PDB entry 5H2V | X-ray diffraction, 2.80 A resolution | chains A and B

Chain A:
Molecule: Importin subunit beta-3
From: Saccharomyces cerevisiae (strain ATCC 204508 / S288c)
Reference sequence: P32337 (IMB3_YEAST); numbering as in UniProt; present here: 1-79, 91-1089
Sequence (1078 residues; numbered 1 to 1089; 11 numbers in that range are skipped by the numbering (no residue carries them; nothing is unmodelled there); the number before each row is that of its first residue):
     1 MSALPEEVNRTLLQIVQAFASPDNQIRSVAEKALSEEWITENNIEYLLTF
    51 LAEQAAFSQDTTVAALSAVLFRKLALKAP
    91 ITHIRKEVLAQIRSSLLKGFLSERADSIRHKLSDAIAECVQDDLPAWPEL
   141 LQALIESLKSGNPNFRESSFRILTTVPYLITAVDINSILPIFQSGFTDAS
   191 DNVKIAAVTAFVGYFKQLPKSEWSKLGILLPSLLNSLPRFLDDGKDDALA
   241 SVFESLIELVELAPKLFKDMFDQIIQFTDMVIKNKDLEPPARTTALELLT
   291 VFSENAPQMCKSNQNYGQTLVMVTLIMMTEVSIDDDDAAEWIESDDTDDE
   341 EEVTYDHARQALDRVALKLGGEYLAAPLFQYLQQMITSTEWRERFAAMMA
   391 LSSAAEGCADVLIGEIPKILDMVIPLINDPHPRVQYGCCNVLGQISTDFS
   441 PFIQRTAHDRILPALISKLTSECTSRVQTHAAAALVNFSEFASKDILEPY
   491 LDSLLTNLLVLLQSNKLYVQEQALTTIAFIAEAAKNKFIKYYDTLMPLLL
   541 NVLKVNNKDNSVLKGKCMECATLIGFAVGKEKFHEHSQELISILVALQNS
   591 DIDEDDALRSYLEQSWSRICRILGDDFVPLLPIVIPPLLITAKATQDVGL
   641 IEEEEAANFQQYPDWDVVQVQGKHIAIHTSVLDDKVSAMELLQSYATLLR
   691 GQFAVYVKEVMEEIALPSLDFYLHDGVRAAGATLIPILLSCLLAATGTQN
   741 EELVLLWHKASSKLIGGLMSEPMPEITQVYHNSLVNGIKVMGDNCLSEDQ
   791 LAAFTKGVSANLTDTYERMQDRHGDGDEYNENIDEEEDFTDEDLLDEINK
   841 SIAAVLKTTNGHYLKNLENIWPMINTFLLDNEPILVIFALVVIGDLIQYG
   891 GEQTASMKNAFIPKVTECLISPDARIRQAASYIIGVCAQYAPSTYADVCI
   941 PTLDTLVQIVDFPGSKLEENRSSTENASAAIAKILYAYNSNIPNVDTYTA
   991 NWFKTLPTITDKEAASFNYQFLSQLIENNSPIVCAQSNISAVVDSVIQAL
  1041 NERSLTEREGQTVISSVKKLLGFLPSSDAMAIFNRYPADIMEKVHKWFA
Not modelled in the structure: 1-2, 22-23, 546-549, 591-595, 659-662, 736-739, 812-816, 822-827, 952-953, 979-985, 1018-1020, 1046-1048, 1065-1067, 1089
UniProt features mapped onto this chain:
  - modified residue: Ser2 (N-acetylserine), Thr830 (Phosphothreonine)

Chain B:
Molecule: Ubiquitin-like-specific protease 1
From: Saccharomyces cerevisiae (strain ATCC 204508 / S288c)
Notes: EC 3.4.22.68
Reference sequence: Q02724 (ULP1_YEAST); residues 1-150 here = UniProt positions 1-150
Sequence (150 residues; row label = number of the first residue in the row):
     1 MSVEVDKHRNTLQYHKKNPYSPLFSPISTYRCYPRVLNNPSESRRSASFS
    51 GIYKKRTNTSRFNYLNDRRVLSMEESMKDGSDRASKAGFIGGIRETLWNS
   101 GKYLWHTFVKNEPRNFDGSEVEASGNSDVESRSSGSRSSDVPYGLRENYS
Not modelled in the structure: 1-50, 56-150
UniProt features mapped onto this chain:
  - modified residue: Ser2 (N-acetylserine), Ser21 (Phosphoserine), Ser25 (Phosphoserine)
Reported in the primary citation:
  - mutagenesis - V5A/K7A: unchanged binding to Importin subunit beta-3 (chain A)

How chain A and chain B interact:
Contacting residue pairs - 16 pairs, chain A then chain B:
  Gln350(A) with Lys55(B)
  Asp353(A) with Lys54(B), salt bridge
  Ser392(A) with Lys54(B)
  Glu396(A) with Lys54(B), salt bridge
  Cys429(A) with Ile52(B)
  Asn430(A) with Ile52(B)
  Gly433(A) with Ile52(B)
  Gln434(A) with Ile52(B); Tyr53(B); Lys54(B)
  His470(A) with Ile52(B)
  Ala473(A) with Gly51(B)
  Ala474(A) with Ile52(B), hydrophobic
  Val476(A) with Gly51(B)
  Asn477(A) with Gly51(B); Ile52(B), hydrogen bond (side chain-backbone)
Interface residues without a listed pair, chain A (17 interface residues in all): Asp346, Arg349, Leu357, Ser393
The authors on this interface:
  - residue pairs: Asp353(A)-Lys54(B) (salt bridge), Glu396(A)-Lys54(B) (salt bridge), Cys429(A)-Ile52(B), Asn430(A)-Ile52(B), Gly433(A)-Ile52(B), Gln434(A)-Ile52(B), His470(A)-Ile52(B), Ala474(A)-Ile52(B), Asn477(A)-Ile52(B) (hydrogen bond)
  - interface residues, chain B: Gly51(B)
  - hot spots on chain B (mutagenesis) - K54A: abolished binding to Importin subunit beta-3 (chain A)

Summary:
Chain A and chain B form an interface of 17 and 5 residues respectively, with 1 hydrogen bond and 2 salt
bridges. Polar contacts include Asp353(A)-Lys54(B), Glu396(A)-Lys54(B) and Asn477(A)-Ile52(B). The authors
report salt bridges between Asp353(A) and Lys54(B) and Glu396(A) and Lys54(B); contacts between Cys429(A) and
Ile52(B), Asn430(A) and Ile52(B) and Gly433(A) and Ile52(B) among others; a hydrogen bond between Asn477(A)
and Ile52(B). From the paper: K54A of chain B abolishes binding to Importin subunit beta-3 (chain A); the
interface residue Gly51(B).
Chain A is Importin subunit beta-3 and chain B is Ubiquitin-like-specific protease 1, both from Saccharomyces
cerevisiae (strain ATCC 204508 / S288c); the structure, Crystal structure of the karyopherin Kap121p bound to
the SUMO protease Ulp1p, was determined by X-ray diffraction together with 5H2W and 5H2X from the same study.
